PDB entry 5LQW | electron microscopy, 5.80 A resolution (low resolution: residue-level contacts below are approximate; hydrogen-bond / salt-bridge calls are withheld) | chains R and 6 of the 31 polymer chains in the assembly

# Chain R
Name: Pre-mRNA-splicing factor CLF1
From: Saccharomyces cerevisiae
Reference sequence: Q12309 (CLF1_YEAST); numbering as in UniProt (aligned over 1-687)
Sequence (687 residues; row label = number of the first residue in the row):
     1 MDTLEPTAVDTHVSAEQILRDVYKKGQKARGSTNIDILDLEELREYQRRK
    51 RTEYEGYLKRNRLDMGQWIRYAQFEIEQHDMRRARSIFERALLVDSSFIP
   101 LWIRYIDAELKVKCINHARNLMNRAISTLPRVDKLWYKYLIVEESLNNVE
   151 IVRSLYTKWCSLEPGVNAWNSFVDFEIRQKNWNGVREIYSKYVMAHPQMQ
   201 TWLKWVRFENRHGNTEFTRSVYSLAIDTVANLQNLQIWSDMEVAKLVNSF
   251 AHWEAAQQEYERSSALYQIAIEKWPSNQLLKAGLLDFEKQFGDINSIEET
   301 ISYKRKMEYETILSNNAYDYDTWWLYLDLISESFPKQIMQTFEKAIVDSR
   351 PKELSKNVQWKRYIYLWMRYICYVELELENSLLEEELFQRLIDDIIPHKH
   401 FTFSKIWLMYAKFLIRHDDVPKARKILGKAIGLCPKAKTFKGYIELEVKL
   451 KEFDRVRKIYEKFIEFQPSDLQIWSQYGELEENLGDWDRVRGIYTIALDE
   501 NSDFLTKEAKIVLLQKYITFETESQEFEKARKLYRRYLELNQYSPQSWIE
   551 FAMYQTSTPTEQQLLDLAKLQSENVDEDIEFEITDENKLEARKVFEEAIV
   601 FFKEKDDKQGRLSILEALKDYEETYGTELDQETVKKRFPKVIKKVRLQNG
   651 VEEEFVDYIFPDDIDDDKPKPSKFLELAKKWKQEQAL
Disordered / not traced: 1-38, 231-242, 259-261, 273-687

# Chain 6
Molecule: U6 snRNA
From: Saccharomyces cerevisiae
Sequence (112 nucleotides; numbered 1 to 112; the number before each row is that of its first residue):
     1 GUUCGCGAAGUAACCCUUCGUGGACAUUUGGUCAAUUUGAAACAAUACAG
    51 AGAUGAUCAGCAGUUCCCCUGCAUAAGGAUGAACCGUUUUACAAAGAGAU
   101 UUAUUUCGUUUU
Disordered / not traced: 103-112

# Chain R / chain 6 interface
Residue-residue contacts (12):
  Arg-60(R) with C84(6)
  Gln-67(R) with U88(6)
  Ile-69(R) with U90(6)
  Arg-70(R) with U88(6); U89(6); U90(6)
  Tyr-71(R) with U88(6)
  Gln-73(R) with U89(6)
  Phe-74(R) with U89(6)
  Pro-100(R) with U90(6)
  Leu-101(R) with U90(6)
  Arg-104(R) with U90(6)
Also at the interface, not in a pair above, chain R (14 interface residues in all): Tyr-54, Gly-66, Trp-68, Phe-98
Also at the interface, not in a pair above, chain 6 (5 interface residues in all): A91

# In short
The interface between chain R and chain 6 involves 14 residues on one side and 5 on the other.
Here chain R is Pre-mRNA-splicing factor CLF1 and chain 6 is U6 snRNA, both from Saccharomyces cerevisiae.
Entry 5LQW (yeast activated spliceosome) was determined by electron microscopy.
